PDB entry 8QEM | electron microscopy, 3.96 A resolution | chains Q and S of the 26 polymer chains in the assembly

# Chain Q (and S)
Name: Portal protein
Organism: Staphylococcus phage 812
Notes: chain S of this document is another copy of the same molecule, construct and numbering; everything in this record applies to it too
UniProt: A0A0U1WIV9 (A0A0U1WIV9_9CAUD); residue numbers follow UniProt; this construct covers 1-563
Chain sequence (563 residues; row label = number of the first residue in the row):
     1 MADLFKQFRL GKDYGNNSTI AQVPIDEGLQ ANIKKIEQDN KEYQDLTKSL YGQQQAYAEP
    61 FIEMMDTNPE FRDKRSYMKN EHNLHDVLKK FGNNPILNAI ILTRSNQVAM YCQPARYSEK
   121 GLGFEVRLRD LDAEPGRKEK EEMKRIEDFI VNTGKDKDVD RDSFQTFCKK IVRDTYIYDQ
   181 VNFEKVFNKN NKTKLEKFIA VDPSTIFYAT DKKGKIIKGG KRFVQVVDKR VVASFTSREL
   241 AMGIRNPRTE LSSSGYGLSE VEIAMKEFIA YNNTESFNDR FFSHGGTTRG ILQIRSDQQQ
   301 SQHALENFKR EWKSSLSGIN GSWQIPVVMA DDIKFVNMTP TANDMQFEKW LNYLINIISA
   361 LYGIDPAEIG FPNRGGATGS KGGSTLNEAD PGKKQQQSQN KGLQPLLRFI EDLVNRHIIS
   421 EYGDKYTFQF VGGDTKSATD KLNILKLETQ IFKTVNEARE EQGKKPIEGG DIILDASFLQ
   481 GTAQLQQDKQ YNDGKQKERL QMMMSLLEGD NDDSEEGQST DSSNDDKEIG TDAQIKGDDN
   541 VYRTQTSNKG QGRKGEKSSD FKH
Disordered / not traced: 1-48, 378-389, 507-563 (chain S: 1-48, 382-386, 507-563)

# Interface between chain Q and chain S
Contacting residue pairs (9; chain Q residue first):
  Asn273(Q) - Ile319(S)
  Phe277(Q) - Ile319(S)  hydrophobic
  Phe277(Q) - Ser322(S)
  Phe277(Q) - Trp323(S)  hydrogen bond (backbone-side chain)
  Arg280(Q) - Ile319(S)  hydrogen bond (side chain-backbone)
  Arg280(Q) - Asn320(S)  hydrogen bond (side chain-backbone)
  Arg280(Q) - Trp323(S)
  Phe281(Q) - Trp323(S)
  Gly285(Q) - Trp323(S)
Interface residues without a listed pair, chain Q (7 interface residues in all): Gly286, Gln346
Interface residues without a listed pair, chain S (5 interface residues in all): Gly321

# In short
Chain Q and chain S form an interface of 7 and 5 residues respectively, with 3 hydrogen bonds. Among the polar
pairs are Phe277(Q)-Trp323(S), Arg280(Q)-Ile319(S) and Arg280(Q)-Asn320(S).
Chain Q and chain S are both Portal protein (Staphylococcus phage 812); the structure, Neck channel of phage
812 after tail contraction (C1), was determined by electron microscopy, deposited together with 8Q01, 8Q1I,
8Q7D, 8QEK, 8QJE, 8QKH, 8R5G and 8R69.
